PDB entry 8DFS | electron microscopy, 3.00 A resolution | chains A and L of the 13 polymer chains in the assembly

[Chain A]
Molecule: pre-crRNA processing endonuclease
Source organism: Desulfovibrio vulgaris
Notes: EC 3.1.-.-
Reference sequence: Q72WF9 (Q72WF9_DESVH); residue numbers follow UniProt; this construct covers 1-227
Sequence (227 residues; row label = number of the first residue in the row):
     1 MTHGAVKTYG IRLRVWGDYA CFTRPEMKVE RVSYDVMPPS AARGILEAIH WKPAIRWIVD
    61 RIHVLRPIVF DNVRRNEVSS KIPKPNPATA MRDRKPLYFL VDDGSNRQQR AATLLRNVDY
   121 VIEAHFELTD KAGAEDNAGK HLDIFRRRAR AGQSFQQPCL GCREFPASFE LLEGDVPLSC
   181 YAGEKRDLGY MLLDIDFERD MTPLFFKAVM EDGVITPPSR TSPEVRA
Unresolved in the structure: 1-7

[Chain L]
Molecule: 48-nt RNA strand
Source organism: Desulfovibrio vulgaris
Sequence (48 nucleotides; each row starts with the number of its first residue):
     2 GGAUUGAAAC GCCAUGCUCA GGCUGGCGAG UGCGCGCCAC UCAUCAAG

[Interface between chain A and chain L]
Contacting residue pairs - 45 pairs, chain A then chain L:
  Thr23(A) with U6(L), hydrogen bond to the sugar; G7(L), hydrogen bond to the phosphate
  Pro25(A) with U6(L), base contact
  Lys28(A) with U6(L), sugar contact; G7(L), salt bridge to the phosphate
  Arg31(A) with G7(L), salt bridge to the phosphate; A10(L), base contact
  Ser40(A) with U5(L), sugar contact; U6(L), hydrogen bond to the phosphate
  Ala41(A) with U5(L), sugar contact; U6(L), phosphate contact
  Arg43(A) with A4(L), hydrogen bond to the base
  Gly44(A) with U5(L), sugar contact
  Ile45(A) with U5(L), base contact
  Glu47(A) with G2(L), hydrogen bond to the base; G3(L), hydrogen bond to the base
  Trp51(A) with G2(L), base contact; G3(L), hydrogen bond to the base
  Lys52(A) with G2(L), salt bridge to the phosphate
  Arg75(A) with G12(L), phosphate contact
  Asn76(A) with A10(L), hydrogen bond to the sugar; C11(L), sugar contact; G12(L), hydrogen bond to the phosphate
  Glu77(A) with A10(L), sugar contact
  Val78(A) with A10(L), hydrogen bond to the base
  Val101(A) with C11(L), phosphate contact
  Asp102(A) with C11(L), hydrogen bond to the base
  Arg107(A) with A10(L), phosphate contact; C11(L), salt bridge to the phosphate
  Gln109(A) with G12(L), hydrogen bond to the base
  Arg110(A) with A10(L), hydrogen bond to the base
  Arg148(A) with G2(L), hydrogen bond to the base
  Phe155(A) with G2(L), base contact
  Gln157(A) with U5(L), base contact
  Pro158(A) with U5(L), base contact
  Cys159(A) with U5(L), hydrogen bond to the base
  Gly161(A) with U5(L), hydrogen bond to the base; G7(L), sugar contact
  Cys162(A) with A8(L), phosphate contact
  Arg163(A) with A8(L), hydrogen bond to the phosphate; A9(L), salt bridge to the phosphate
  Glu164(A) with A8(L), phosphate contact
  Leu192(A) with U6(L), base contact
  Phe197(A) with A4(L), stacking on the base
  Pro203(A) with U6(L), base contact
Interface residues without a listed pair, chain A (42 interface residues in all): Arg24, Ala48, Pro53, Ser80, Lys81, Gln156, Leu160, Ile195, Glu198

[In short]
The interface between chain A and chain L involves 42 residues on one side and 11 on the other; the contacts
include 17 hydrogen bonds, 5 salt bridges and 1 aromatic stacking contact. Polar pairs include Arg43(A)-A4(L),
Glu47(A)-G2(L) and Glu47(A)-G3(L).
Here chain A is pre-crRNA processing endonuclease and chain L is a 48-nt RNA strand, both from Desulfovibrio
vulgaris. Entry 8DFS (type I-C Cascade bound to AcrIF2) was determined by electron microscopy together with
8DEJ, 8DFA, 8DEX and 8DFO from the same study.
